Entry 2YKM (X-ray diffraction, 2.90 A resolution); this record covers chains A and B.

# Chain A
Protein: Reverse transcriptase/ribonuclease H
From: Human immunodeficiency virus type 1 BH10
Notes: EC 2.7.7.49, 2.7.7.7, 3.1.26.13
UniProt: P03366 (POL_HV1B1); residues 1-557 here correspond to UniProt positions 600-1156 (UniProt number = residue number + 599)
Chain sequence (562 residues; each row starts with the number of its first residue):
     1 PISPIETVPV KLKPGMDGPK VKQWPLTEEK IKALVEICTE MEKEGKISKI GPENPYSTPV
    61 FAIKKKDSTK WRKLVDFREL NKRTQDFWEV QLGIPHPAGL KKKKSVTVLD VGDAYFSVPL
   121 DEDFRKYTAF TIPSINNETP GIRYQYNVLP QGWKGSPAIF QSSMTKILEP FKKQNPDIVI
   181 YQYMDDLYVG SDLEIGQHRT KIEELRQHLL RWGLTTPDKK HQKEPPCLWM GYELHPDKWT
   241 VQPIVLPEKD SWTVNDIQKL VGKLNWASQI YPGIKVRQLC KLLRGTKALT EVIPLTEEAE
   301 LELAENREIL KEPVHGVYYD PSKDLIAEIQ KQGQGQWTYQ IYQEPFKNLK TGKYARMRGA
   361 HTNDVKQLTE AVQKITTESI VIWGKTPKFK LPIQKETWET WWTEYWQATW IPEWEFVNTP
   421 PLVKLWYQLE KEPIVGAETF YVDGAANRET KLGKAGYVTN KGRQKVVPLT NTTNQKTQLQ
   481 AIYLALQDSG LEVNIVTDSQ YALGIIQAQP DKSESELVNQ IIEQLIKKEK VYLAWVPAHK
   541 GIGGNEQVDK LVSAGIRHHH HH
Unresolved in the structure: 559-562
Differences from the reference sequence: expression tag (558-562); conflict Ser57 (Asn656 in P03366); engineered mutation Cys227 (Phe826 in P03366), Gln478 (Glu1077 in P03366)
Metal / ion sites: Ca2+: Asp443, Gln478, Asp498
Small-molecule neighbours: Difluoromethylbenzoxazole (YKN; 2-[difluoro-[(4-methyl-pyrimidinyl)-thio]methyl]-benzoxazole): Pro95, Leu100, Lys101, Lys103, Val106, Val179, Ile180, Tyr181, Tyr188, Val189, Gly190, Trp229, Leu234, His235, Pro236, Tyr318
Swiss-Prot annotation at these positions:
  - motif: Trp398 to Trp414 (Tryptophan repeat motif)
  - binding site (Mg(2+)): Asp110, Asp185, Asp186, Asp443, Asp498, Asp549
  - site: Trp401 (Essential for RT p66/p51 heterodimerization), Trp414 (Essential for RT p66/p51 heterodimerization), Phe440, Tyr441 (Cleavage)

# Chain B
Protein: Reverse transcriptase/ribonuclease H
From: Human immunodeficiency virus type 1 BH10
Notes: EC 2.7.7.49, 2.7.7.7, 3.1.26.13
UniProt: P03366 (POL_HV1B1); residues 1-428 here correspond to UniProt positions 600-1027 (UniProt number = residue number + 599)
Chain sequence (428 residues; numbered 1 to 428; the number before each row is that of its first residue):
     1 PISPIETVPV KLKPGMDGPK VKQWPLTEEK IKALVEICTE MEKEGKISKI GPENPYNTPV
    61 FAIKKKDSTK WRKLVDFREL NKRTQDFWEV QLGIPHPAGL KKKKSVTVLD VGDAYFSVPL
   121 DEDFRKYTAF TIPSINNETP GIRYQYNVLP QGWKGSPAIF QSSMTKILEP FKKQNPDIVI
   181 YQYMDDLYVG SDLEIGQHRT KIEELRQHLL RWGLTTPDKK HQKEPPFLWM GYELHPDKWT
   241 VQPIVLPEKD SWTVNDIQKL VGKLNWASQI YPGIKVRQLS KLLRGTKALT EVIPLTEEAE
   301 LELAENREIL KEPVHGVYYD PSKDLIAEIQ KQGQGQWTYQ IYQEPFKNLK TGKYARMRGA
   361 HTNDVKQLTE AVQKITTESI VIWGKTPKFK LPIQKETWET WWTEYWQATW IPEWEFVNTP
   421 PLVKLWYQ
Unresolved in the structure: 219-231, 358-361
Differences from the reference sequence: conflict Ser280 (Cys879 in P03366)
Swiss-Prot annotation at these positions:
  - region: Phe227 to His235 (RT 'primer grip')
  - motif: Trp398 to Trp414 (Tryptophan repeat motif)
  - binding site (Mg(2+)): Asp110, Asp185, Asp186
  - site (Essential for RT p66/p51 heterodimerization): Trp401, Trp414

# Chain A / chain B interface
Residue-residue contacts (108; chain A residue first):
  Val8(A) - Pro52(B)  hydrophobic
  Val8(A) - Glu53(B)
  Pro9(A) - Glu53(B)
  Gln85(A) - Glu53(B)  hydrogen bond (side chain-backbone)
  Asp86(A) - Lys20(B)  salt bridge
  Asp86(A) - Pro55(B)
  Phe87(A) - Pro52(B)
  Phe87(A) - Glu53(B)
  Phe87(A) - Pro55(B)
  Trp88(A) - Pro52(B)  hydrogen bond (backbone-backbone)
  Trp88(A) - Asn54(B)
  Trp88(A) - Pro55(B)
  Trp88(A) - Pro140(B)
  Trp88(A) - Gly141(B)
  Trp88(A) - Arg143(B)
  Leu92(A) - Lys22(B)
  Gly93(A) - Asn137(B)
  Ile94(A) - Asn137(B)
  Pro95(A) - Asn136(B)
  Pro95(A) - Asn137(B)
  His96(A) - Asn136(B)  hydrogen bond (backbone-side chain)
  Gly99(A) - Asn136(B)
  Gly99(A) - Glu138(B)
  Leu100(A) - Asn136(B)
  Leu100(A) - Glu138(B)
  Ala158(A) - Pro52(B)
  Ser162(A) - Pro52(B)
  Thr165(A) - Pro140(B)
  Lys172(A) - Thr139(B)
  Tyr181(A) - Asn137(B)
  Tyr181(A) - Glu138(B)
  Gln182(A) - Pro140(B)
  Glu370(A) - Gln394(B)
  Gln373(A) - Gln394(B)
  Gln373(A) - Glu396(B)
  Gln373(A) - Thr397(B)
  Gln373(A) - Thr400(B)  hydrogen bond
  Thr377(A) - Thr400(B)
  Ile380(A) - Leu26(B)
  Val381(A) - Pro25(B)  hydrophobic
  Val381(A) - Ile135(B)
  Val381(A) - Asn136(B)  hydrogen bond (backbone-backbone)
  Ile382(A) - Ile135(B)
  Ile382(A) - Asn136(B)
  Trp383(A) - Ile135(B)
  Gly384(A) - Thr27(B)
  Gly384(A) - Glu28(B)  hydrogen bond (backbone-backbone)
  Gly384(A) - Ile135(B)
  Trp402(A) - Lys331(B)  hydrogen bond (backbone-side chain)
  Glu404(A) - Lys424(B)
  Tyr405(A) - Lys331(B)  hydrogen bond (backbone-side chain)
  Trp406(A) - Lys331(B)
  Trp406(A) - Asn418(B)
  Trp406(A) - Pro420(B)  hydrophobic
  Gln407(A) - Lys331(B)  hydrogen bond (backbone-side chain)
  Gln407(A) - Pro392(B)
  Gln407(A) - Ile393(B)  hydrogen bond (side chain-backbone)
  Gln407(A) - Val417(B)
  Gln407(A) - Asn418(B)  hydrogen bond (side chain-backbone)
  Gln407(A) - Thr419(B)
  Gln407(A) - Pro420(B)
  Ala408(A) - Trp337(B)  hydrophobic
  Ala408(A) - Asp364(B)
  Ala408(A) - Pro392(B)  hydrogen bond (backbone-backbone)
  Ala408(A) - Ile393(B)
  Thr409(A) - Asn363(B)
  Thr409(A) - Asp364(B)  hydrogen bond (backbone-side chain)
  Trp410(A) - Asn363(B)
  Trp410(A) - Val365(B)  hydrophobic
  Trp410(A) - Thr397(B)
  Trp410(A) - Trp401(B)
  Pro412(A) - Trp401(B)
  Pro433(A) - Asn255(B)
  Pro433(A) - Thr290(B)
  Val435(A) - Thr290(B)
  Thr439(A) - Ala288(B)
  Thr439(A) - Leu289(B)  hydrogen bond (side chain-backbone)
  Tyr441(A) - Val254(B)
  Tyr441(A) - Gln258(B)  hydrogen bond
  Tyr441(A) - Thr286(B)
  Tyr441(A) - Lys287(B)  hydrogen bond (side chain-backbone)
  Tyr441(A) - Leu289(B)
  Val458(A) - Thr286(B)
  Thr459(A) - Thr286(B)
  Asn460(A) - Thr286(B)
  Asn460(A) - Lys287(B)
  Asn460(A) - Ala288(B)
  Asn494(A) - Leu289(B)
  Val496(A) - Gln258(B)
  Val496(A) - Leu289(B)  hydrophobic
  Gln500(A) - Pro421(B)
  Gln500(A) - Leu422(B)  hydrogen bond (side chain-backbone)
  Leu503(A) - Leu422(B)  hydrophobic
  Tyr532(A) - Asn255(B)  hydrogen bond
  Ala534(A) - Asn255(B)
  Trp535(A) - Trp426(B)  hydrophobic
  Val536(A) - Gln258(B)
  Pro537(A) - Asn265(B)
  Lys540(A) - Asn265(B)
  Lys540(A) - Arg277(B)
  Lys540(A) - Ser280(B)
  Ile542(A) - Leu283(B)  hydrophobic
  Gly543(A) - Leu283(B)
  Gly543(A) - Arg284(B)
  Gly543(A) - Gly285(B)
  Gly544(A) - Gly285(B)  hydrogen bond (backbone-backbone)
  Gly544(A) - Thr286(B)  hydrogen bond (backbone-side chain)
  Gln547(A) - Thr286(B)  hydrogen bond
Interface residues without a listed pair, chain A (65 interface residues in all): Glu89, Lys101, Ile159, Gln161, Glu169, Ile180, Thr376, Ile434
Interface residues without a listed pair, chain B (56 interface residues in all): Lys49, Thr131, Gly262, Tyr405

# Summary
Chain A and chain B form an interface of 65 and 56 residues respectively; the contacts include 21 hydrogen
bonds and 1 salt bridge. Polar contacts include Asp86(A)-Lys20(B), Gln85(A)-Glu53(B) and His96(A)-Asn136(B).
Chain A binds Difluoromethylbenzoxazole.
Here chain A is Reverse transcriptase/ribonuclease H and chain B is Reverse transcriptase/ribonuclease H, both
from Human immunodeficiency virus type 1 BH10. Entry 2YKM (Crystal structure of HIV-1 Reverse Transcriptase
(RT) in complex with a Difluoromethylbenzoxazole (DFMB) Pyrimidine Thioether derivative ...) was determined by
X-ray diffraction (same publication as 2YKN).
